PDB entry 3MYN | X-ray diffraction, 2.19 A resolution | chain A

Chain A:
Protein: Dehaloperoxidase A
From: Amphitrite ornata
UniProt: Q9NAV8 (Q9NAV8_9ANNE); residues 1-137 here correspond to UniProt positions 2-138 (UniProt number = residue number + 1)
Sequence (137 residues; numbered 1 to 137; the number before each row is that of its first residue):
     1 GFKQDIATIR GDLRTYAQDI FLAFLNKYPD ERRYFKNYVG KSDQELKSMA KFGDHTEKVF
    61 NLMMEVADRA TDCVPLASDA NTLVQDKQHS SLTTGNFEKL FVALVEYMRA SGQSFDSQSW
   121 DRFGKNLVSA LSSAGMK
Sequence notes: engineered mutation Asp86 (Met87 in Q9NAV8)
Ion coordination: heme Fe near His89 (its only coordinating residue here)
Ligand contacts:
  - cyanide ion (CYN): Phe21, Phe35, His55, Val59, His89
  - heme (HEM): Phe24, Glu31, Tyr34, Phe35, His55, Lys58, Val59, Leu62, Met63, Leu83, Gln88, His89, Leu92, Asn96, Phe97, Leu100, Phe101, Leu127

Summary:
Chain A binds heme and cyanide ion.
Chain A is Dehaloperoxidase A (Amphitrite ornata); the structure, Mutation of Methionine-86 in
Dehaloperoxidase-hemoglobin: Effects of the Asp-His-Fe Triad in a 3/3 Globin, was determined by X-ray
diffraction (same publication as 3MYM).
